PDB entry 1SQZ | X-ray diffraction, 1.20 A resolution | chains A and B

== Chain A ==
Molecule: Phospholipase A2
From: Daboia russellii russellii
Notes: EC 3.1.1.4
UniProtKB: P59071 (PA28_DABRR); numbering as in UniProt; present here: 1-14, 16-56, 67-86, 88-121
Sequence (121 residues; numbered 1 to 133; 12 numbers in that range are skipped by the numbering (no residue carries them; nothing is unmodelled there); the number before each row is that of its first residue):
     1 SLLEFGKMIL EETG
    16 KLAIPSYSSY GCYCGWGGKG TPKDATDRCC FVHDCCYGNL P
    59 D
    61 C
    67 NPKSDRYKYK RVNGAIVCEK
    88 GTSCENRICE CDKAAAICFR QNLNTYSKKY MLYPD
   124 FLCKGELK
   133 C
Cystine bridges: Cys-27/Cys-126, Cys-29/Cys-45, Cys-44/Cys-105, Cys-50/Cys-133, Cys-51/Cys-98, Cys-61/Cys-91, Cys-84/Cys-96

== Chain B ==
Molecule: synthetic peptide
Sequence (5 residues; row label = number of the first residue in the row):
     1 XIARS
Modified / non-standard residues: PHQ (benzyl chlorocarbonate) at position 1

== Interface between chain A and chain B ==
Residue-residue contacts (11; chain A residue first):
  Leu-2(A) / Ile-2(B)  hydrophobic
  Leu-2(A) / Ala-3(B)
  Gly-30(A) / Arg-4(B)
  Trp-31(A) / Arg-4(B)  hydrogen bond (backbone-backbone)
  His-48(A) / Ser-5(B)  hydrogen bond
  Asp-49(A) / Ser-5(B)  hydrogen bond
  Tyr-52(A) / Ser-5(B)
  Lys-69(A) / Ile-2(B)
  Lys-69(A) / Ala-3(B)
  Lys-69(A) / Arg-4(B)
  Lys-69(A) / Ser-5(B)  hydrogen bond (side chain-backbone)

== Summary ==
7 residues of chain A face 4 of chain B across their interface; the contacts include 4 hydrogen bonds. Polar
pairs include His-48(A)/Ser-5(B), Asp-49(A)/Ser-5(B) and Lys-69(A)/Ser-5(B).
Here chain A is Phospholipase A2 (Daboia russellii russellii) and chain B is synthetic peptide. Entry 1SQZ
(Design of specific inhibitors of Phopholipase A2: Crystal structure of the complex formed between Group II
...) was determined by X-ray diffraction.
